Entry 8POT (X-ray diffraction, 2.15 A resolution); this record covers chains A and B.

Chain A:
Protein: Leucine--tRNA ligase
Source organism: Escherichia coli K-12
Notes: EC 6.1.1.4
UniProtKB: P07813 (SYL_ECOLI); residues 1-860 here = UniProt positions 1-860
Amino-acid sequence (880 residues; numbered -19 to 860; the number before each row is that of its first residue; numbers below 1 keep their minus sign (Met-19 is residue -19)):
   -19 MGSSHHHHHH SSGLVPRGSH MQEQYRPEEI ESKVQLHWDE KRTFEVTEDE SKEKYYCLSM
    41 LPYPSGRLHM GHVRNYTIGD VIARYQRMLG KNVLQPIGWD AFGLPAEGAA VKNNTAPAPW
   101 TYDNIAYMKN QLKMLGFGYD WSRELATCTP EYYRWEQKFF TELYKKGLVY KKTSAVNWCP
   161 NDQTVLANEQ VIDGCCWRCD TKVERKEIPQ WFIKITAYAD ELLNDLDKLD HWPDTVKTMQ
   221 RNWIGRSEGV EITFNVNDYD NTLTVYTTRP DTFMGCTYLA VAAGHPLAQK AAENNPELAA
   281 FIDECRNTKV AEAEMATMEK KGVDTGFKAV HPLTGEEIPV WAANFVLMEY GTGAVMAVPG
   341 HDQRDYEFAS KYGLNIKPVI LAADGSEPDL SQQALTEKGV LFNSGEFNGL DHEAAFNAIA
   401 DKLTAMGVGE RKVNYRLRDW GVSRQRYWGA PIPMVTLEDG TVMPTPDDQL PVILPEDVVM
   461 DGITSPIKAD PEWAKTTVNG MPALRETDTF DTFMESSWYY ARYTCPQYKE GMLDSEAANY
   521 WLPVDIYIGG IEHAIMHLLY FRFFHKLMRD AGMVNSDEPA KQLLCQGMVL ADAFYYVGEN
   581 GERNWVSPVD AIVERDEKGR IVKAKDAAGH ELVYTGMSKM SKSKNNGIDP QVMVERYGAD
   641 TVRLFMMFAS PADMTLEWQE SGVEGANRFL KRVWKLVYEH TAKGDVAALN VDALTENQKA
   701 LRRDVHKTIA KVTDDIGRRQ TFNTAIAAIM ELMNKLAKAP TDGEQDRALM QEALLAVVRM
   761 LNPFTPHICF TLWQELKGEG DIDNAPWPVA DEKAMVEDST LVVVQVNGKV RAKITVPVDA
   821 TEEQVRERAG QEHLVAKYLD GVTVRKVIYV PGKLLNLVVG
Not modelled in the structure: -19 to -1, 157-184, 289-297, 839-846
Sequence notes: initiating methionine (-19); expression tag (-18 to 0)
UniProt features mapped onto this chain:
  - motif: Pro42 to His52 ('HIGH' region), Lys619 to Ser623 ('KMSKS' region)
  - binding site (ATP): Lys622
Residues lining bound ligands: 7RZ ([(1R,3'S,5S,6R,8R)-3'-(aminomethyl)-8-(6-aminopurin-9-yl)-4'-bromanyl-7'-[3-[methyl-(phenylmethyl)amino]propoxy]spiro[2,4,7-trioxa-3$l4-borabicyclo[3.3.0]octane-3,1'-3H-2,1$l4-benzoxaborole]-6-yl]methyl dihydrogen phosphate): Ser227, Tyr246, Thr247, Thr248, Arg249, Thr252, Phe325, Val326, Leu327, Tyr330, Gly333, Ala334, Val335, Met336, Ala337, Val338, His341, Asp342, Arg344, Asp345

Chain B:
Molecule: tRNA(leu)
Sequence (87 nucleotides; each row starts with the number of its first residue; a row labelled like 47A-47J holds insertion residues (47A, then the next letters in order)):
     1 GCCCGGAUGG UGGAAUCGGU
   20A A
    21 GACACAAGGG AUUUAAAAUC CCUCGGC
47A-47J GUUCGCGCUG
    48 UGCGGGUUCA AGUCCCGCUC CGGGUACCA
Not modelled in the structure: 34-35, 76
Covalent attachments: compound 7RZ linked to C75

How chain A and chain B interact:
Contacting residue pairs (56):
  Thr215(A) with C4(B), sugar contact
  Met298(A) with A73(B), base contact; C74(B), base contact
  Glu299(A) with C74(B), hydrogen bond to the base
  Lys300(A) with C74(B), base contact
  Asn324(A) with C74(B), base contact
  Phe325(A) with C74(B), hydrogen bond to the sugar
  Leu327(A) with C75(B), base contact
  Tyr330(A) with C75(B), hydrogen bond to the phosphate
  Arg344(A) with C74(B), hydrogen bond to the sugar; C75(B), salt bridge to the phosphate
  Arg416(A) with A73(B), sugar contact; C75(B), base contact
  Arg418(A) with C75(B), hydrogen bond to the base
  Lys598(A) with G10(B), salt bridge to the phosphate
  Arg600(A) with G10(B), sugar contact
  Phe648(A) with C23(B), sugar contact; A24(B), sugar contact
  Ala649(A) with G12(B), hydrogen bond to the sugar
  Ser650(A) with G13(B), phosphate contact
  Pro651(A) with A14(B), phosphate contact
  Thr655(A) with G13(B), phosphate contact
  Glu657(A) with G12(B), sugar contact
  Ser661(A) with C25(B), hydrogen bond to the sugar; A26(B), phosphate contact
  Gly665(A) with C25(B), phosphate contact
  Arg668(A) with C25(B), salt bridge to the phosphate; U39(B), salt bridge to the phosphate; C40(B), phosphate contact
  Arg672(A) with C40(B), salt bridge to the phosphate
  Lys711(A) with U16(B), hydrogen bond to the base
  Asp714(A) with U16(B), base contact
  Arg718(A) with U16(B), hydrogen bond to the base
  Arg719(A) with A15(B), salt bridge to the phosphate; U16(B), hydrogen bond to the sugar
  Asn723(A) with G13(B), hydrogen bond to the phosphate; A14(B), hydrogen bond to the phosphate
  Thr724(A) with A14(B), phosphate contact
  Ala727(A) with A22(B), base contact; C23(B), sugar contact
  Met730(A) with C23(B), hydrogen bond to the sugar; A24(B), sugar contact
  Glu731(A) with A22(B), hydrogen bond to the sugar; C23(B), sugar contact
  Asn734(A) with A24(B), hydrogen bond to the phosphate
  Lys738(A) with C42(B), salt bridge to the phosphate
  Leu801(A) with U20(B), base contact
  Val803(A) with U20(B), sugar contact
  Arg811(A) with C47H(B), salt bridge to the phosphate
  Lys813(A) with U20(B), hydrogen bond to the base
  Ile848(A) with G19(B), base contact; C56(B), base contact
  Val850(A) with G19(B), base contact
  Leu854(A) with G19(B), base contact
  Asn856(A) with C56(B), hydrogen bond to the base
  Val858(A) with C56(B), sugar contact
Also at the interface, not in a pair above, chain A (50 interface residues in all): Asn222, Glu597, Gly599, Met654, Gly662, Gln805, Val810
Also at the interface, not in a pair above, chain B (25 interface residues in all): C3, A27, G46

Overview:
50 residues of chain A face 25 of chain B across their interface; the contacts include 17 hydrogen bonds and 8
salt bridges. Polar contacts include Glu299(A)-C74(B), Arg418(A)-C75(B) and Lys711(A)-U16(B). Ligands of chain
A: compound 7RZ. Covalently linked compound 7RZ: at C75(B).
Here chain A is Leucine--tRNA ligase (Escherichia coli K-12) and chain B is tRNA(leu). Entry 8POT (Ternary
complex of E. coli leucyl-tRNA synthetase, tRNA(leu) and the benzoxaborole cmpd9 in the editing conformation)
was determined by X-ray diffraction (same publication as 8POQ, 8POR and 8POS).
